5DXN - chain A; structure by X-ray diffraction, 1.65 A resolution.

Chain A:
Molecule: trehalose-6-phosphate phosphatase
Source organism: Neosartorya fumigata
Notes: EC 2.4.1.15
Reference sequence: Q4WWF5 (Q4WWF5_ASPFU); residues 1-276 here correspond to UniProt positions 674-949 (UniProt number = residue number + 673)
Amino-acid sequence (286 residues; each row starts with the number of its first residue; numbers below 1 keep their minus sign (Met-1 is residue -1)):
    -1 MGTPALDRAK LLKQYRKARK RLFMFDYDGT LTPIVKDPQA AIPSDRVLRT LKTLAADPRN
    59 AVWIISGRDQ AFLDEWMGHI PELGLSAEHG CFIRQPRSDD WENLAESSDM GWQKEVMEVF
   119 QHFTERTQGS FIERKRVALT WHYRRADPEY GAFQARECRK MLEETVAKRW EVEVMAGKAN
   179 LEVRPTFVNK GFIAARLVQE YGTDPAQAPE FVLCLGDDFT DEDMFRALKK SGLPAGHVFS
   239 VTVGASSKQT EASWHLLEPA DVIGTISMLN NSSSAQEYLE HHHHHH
Disordered / not traced: -1, 35-36, 144-147, 271-284
Construct notes: expression tag (-1 to 0, 277-284)
Ion coordination: Mg2+: Asp24, Asp26, Asp215

In short:
The Mg2+ site is built by Asp24, Asp26 and Asp215.
Chain A is trehalose-6-phosphate phosphatase (Neosartorya fumigata); the structure, Structure of Aspergillus
fumigatus trehalose-6-phosphate phosphatase crystal form 2, was determined by X-ray diffraction, deposited
together with 5DX9, 5DXF, 5DXI, 5DXL and 5DXO.
